PDB entry 3LLE | X-ray diffraction, 1.85 A resolution | chains A and B

Chain A (and B):
Protein: Protein S100-B
From: Bos taurus
Notes: chain B of this document is another copy of the same molecule, construct and numbering; everything in this record applies to it too
UniProtKB: P02638 (S100B_BOVIN); residues 0-91 here correspond to UniProt positions 1-92 (UniProt number = residue number + 1)
Chain sequence (92 residues; row label = number of the first residue in the row; numbering starts at 0):
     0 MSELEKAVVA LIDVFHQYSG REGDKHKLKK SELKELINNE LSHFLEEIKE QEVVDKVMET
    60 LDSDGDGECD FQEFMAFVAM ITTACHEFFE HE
Disordered / not traced: 90-91
Swiss-Prot annotation at these positions:
  - binding site (Zn(2+)): H15, H25, H85, H90
  - binding site (Ca(2+)): S18, E21, D23, D61, D63, D65, E67, E72
  - modified residue: S1 (N-acetylserine)
Covalently attached groups: compound SGE linked to C84
Bound ions: Ca2+ site 1: S18, E21, D23, K26, E31; Ca2+ site 2: D61, D63, D65, E67, E72
Small-molecule neighbours: SGE (13-methyl-13,14-dihydro[1,3]benzodioxolo[5,6-c][1,3]dioxolo[4,5-i]phenanthridine): H42, F43, I80, A83, F87, F88
Reported in the primary citation:
  - binding site for SGE: F43, C84, F87
  - conformationally variable residues (helix shift): T81, F87
  - mutagenesis - C68S/C84S (2.42 +/- 0.46 uM): decreased binding to TAMRA-TRTK

Interface between chain A and chain B:
Contacting residue pairs - 60 pairs, chain A then chain B:
  M0(A) with H42(B)
  S1(A) with E39(B), hydrogen bond (side chain-backbone)
  L3(A) with L10(B), hydrophobic; L35(B), hydrophobic; E39(B); L40(B), hydrophobic
  E4(A) with E39(B); L40(B); S41(B), hydrogen bond (side chain-backbone); H42(B), salt bridge; F43(B)
  A6(A) with A6(B); A9(B), hydrophobic; L10(B), hydrophobic
  V7(A) with L10(B), hydrophobic; V77(B), hydrophobic; T81(B)
  A9(A) with A6(B), hydrophobic
  L10(A) with L3(B), hydrophobic; V7(B), hydrophobic; L10(B), hydrophobic
  I11(A) with T81(B); F88(B), hydrophobic
  D12(A) with F88(B)
  H15(A) with H85(B); F88(B)
  H25(A) with H85(B); E89(B), salt bridge
  L35(A) with L3(B), hydrophobic
  E39(A) with S1(B), hydrogen bond (backbone-side chain); L3(B); E4(B)
  L40(A) with L3(B), hydrophobic; E4(B)
  S41(A) with E4(B), hydrogen bond (backbone-side chain)
  H42(A) with M0(B); E4(B), salt bridge
  F43(A) with E4(B)
  F70(A) with T81(B); H85(B)
  Q71(A) with A78(B)
  F73(A) with L3(B), hydrophobic
  M74(A) with M74(B), hydrophobic; V77(B), hydrophobic
  V77(A) with V7(B), hydrophobic; M74(B), hydrophobic
  A78(A) with F70(B), hydrophobic; M74(B), hydrophobic
  T81(A) with V7(B); I11(B)
  C84(A) with I11(B), hydrophobic
  H85(A) with I11(B); H15(B); H25(B); F70(B)
  F88(A) with V8(B); I11(B), hydrophobic; D12(B); H15(B)
  E89(A) with H25(B), salt bridge
Interface residues without a listed pair, chain A (33 interface residues in all): V8, V13, K24, E86
Interface residues without a listed pair, chain B (33 interface residues in all): V13, K24, Q71, F73, C84, E86

Overview:
The chain A/chain B interface involves 33 residues from each chain; the contacts include 4 hydrogen bonds and
4 salt bridges. Polar contacts include E4(A)-H42(B), H25(A)-E89(B) and S1(A)-E39(B). Covalently linked
compound SGE: at C84(A). From the paper: a binding site for SGE at F43(A), C84(A) and F87(A); C68S/C84S of
chain A reduce binding to TAMRA-TRTK.
Chain A and chain B are both Protein S100-B (Bos taurus); the structure, X-ray structure of bovine
SC0322,Ca(2+)-S100B, was determined by X-ray diffraction (same publication as 3LK0 and 3LK1).
